PDB entry 3JB0 | electron microscopy, 2.90 A resolution | chains A and D of the 5 polymer chains in the assembly

== Chain A ==
Molecule: Structural protein VP3
Organism: Bombyx mori cypovirus 1
Reference sequence: Q914N6 (Q914N6_CPVBM); residues 1-1058 here = UniProt positions 1-1058
Sequence (1058 residues; numbered 1 to 1058; the number before each row is that of its first residue):
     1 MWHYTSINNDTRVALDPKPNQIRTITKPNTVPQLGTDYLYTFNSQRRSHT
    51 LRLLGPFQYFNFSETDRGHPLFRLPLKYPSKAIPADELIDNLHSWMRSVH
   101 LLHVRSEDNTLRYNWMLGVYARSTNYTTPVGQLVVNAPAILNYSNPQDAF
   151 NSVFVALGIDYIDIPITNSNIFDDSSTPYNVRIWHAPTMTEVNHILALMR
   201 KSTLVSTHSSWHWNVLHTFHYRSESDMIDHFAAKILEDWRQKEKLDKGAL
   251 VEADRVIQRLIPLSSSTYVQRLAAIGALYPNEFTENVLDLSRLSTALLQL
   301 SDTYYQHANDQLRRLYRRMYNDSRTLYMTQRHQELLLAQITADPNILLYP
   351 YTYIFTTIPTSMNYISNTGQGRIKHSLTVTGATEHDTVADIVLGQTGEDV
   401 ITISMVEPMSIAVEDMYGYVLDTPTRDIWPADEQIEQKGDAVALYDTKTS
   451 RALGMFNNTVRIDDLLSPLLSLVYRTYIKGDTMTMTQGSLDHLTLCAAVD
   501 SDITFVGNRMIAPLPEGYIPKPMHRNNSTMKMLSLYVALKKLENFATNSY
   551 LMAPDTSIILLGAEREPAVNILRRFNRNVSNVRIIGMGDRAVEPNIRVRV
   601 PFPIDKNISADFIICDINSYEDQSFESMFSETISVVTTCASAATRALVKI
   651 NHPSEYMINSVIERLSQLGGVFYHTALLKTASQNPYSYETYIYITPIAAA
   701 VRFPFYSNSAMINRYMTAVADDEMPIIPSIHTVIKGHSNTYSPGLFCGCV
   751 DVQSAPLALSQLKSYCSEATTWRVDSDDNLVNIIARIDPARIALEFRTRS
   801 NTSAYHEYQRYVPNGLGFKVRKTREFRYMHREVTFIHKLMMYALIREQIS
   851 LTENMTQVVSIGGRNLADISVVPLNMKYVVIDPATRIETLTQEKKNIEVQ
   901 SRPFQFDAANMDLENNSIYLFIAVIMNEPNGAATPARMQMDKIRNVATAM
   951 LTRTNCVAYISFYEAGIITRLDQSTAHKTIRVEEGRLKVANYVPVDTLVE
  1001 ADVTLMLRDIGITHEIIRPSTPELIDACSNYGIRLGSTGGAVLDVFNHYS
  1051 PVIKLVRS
Unresolved in the structure: 1058
What the authors report for this chain:
  - binding site for the ligand GTP: Tyr59
  - catalytic residues: His208 (proposed by the authors, not directly observed)

== Chain D ==
Molecule: Viral structural protein 5
Organism: Bombyx mori cypovirus 1
Reference sequence: C6K2M8 (C6K2M8_CPVBM); numbering as in UniProt (aligned over 1-448)
Sequence (448 residues; each row starts with the number of its first residue):
     1 MLQQPTGGYTTLEQFAFTIRNDGTNATPTQFLQLLSYEATENELVKKTIP
    51 TPETHLPSARNVPGNVYIEDAITQALFGISAQNVNAHGYFSRLSALALPN
   101 TSARLGLDGVIYNSETINIPFYDPAAVANFAATYAKLGNASTPRYRADMI
   151 DIYAHVGLELAGTDAERAAGVMPVKRAKFDSWEGSLISLSRDVVNWKILA
   201 FLIDLCSLEGEALRAFKTRNRDVFRMMLFIMSTAVAANVVNRKVTKRVDR
   251 VLEYIGVNSMRTAGRTATITYDLSRHEFAAKFLQLTFTRWNAASAMIRSM
   301 PDMHTPRTSITPAGENALVRHNRYMTENFKGLSPIALAQKKHEMMLHTHE
   351 IHSMDIDGSIKNMVERETVNKMNEIDAMNTAPWTEEFAEVEPTTVYERHQ
   401 IGTDPEQTQLISQDAAVIVHQASSDVDENEYGNSVSELTIDTQSDSVL
Unresolved in the structure: 293-448

== Interface between chain A and chain D ==
Contacting residue pairs (28):
  Thr188(A) - Arg144(D)
  Thr190(A) - Pro143(D)
  Thr190(A) - Arg144(D)  hydrogen bond (side chain-backbone)
  Thr190(A) - Arg146(D)
  Glu191(A) - Pro143(D)
  Glu191(A) - Arg144(D)
  Asn193(A) - Asp148(D)
  His194(A) - Arg146(D)
  His194(A) - Met149(D)
  Ala197(A) - Met149(D)  hydrophobic
  Ala197(A) - Ile150(D)  hydrophobic
  Leu198(A) - Met149(D)  hydrophobic
  Arg200(A) - Ile150(D)
  Lys201(A) - Met260(D)  hydrogen bond (side chain-backbone)
  Arg314(A) - Glu41(D)
  Arg317(A) - Glu41(D)  salt bridge
  Arg318(A) - Glu41(D)
  Arg318(A) - Asn42(D)
  Arg318(A) - Glu43(D)  salt bridge
  Asn321(A) - Glu41(D)  hydrogen bond
  Asn321(A) - Asn42(D)
  Asp322(A) - Asn42(D)
  Tyr351(A) - Asp148(D)  hydrogen bond
  Tyr351(A) - Ile150(D)
  Tyr351(A) - Asp151(D)
  Thr352(A) - Lys47(D)
  Tyr353(A) - Glu43(D)  hydrogen bond
  Tyr353(A) - Val45(D)  hydrophobic
Other interface residues (no listed pair), chain A (18 interface residues in all): Pro350
Other interface residues (no listed pair), chain D (16 interface residues in all): Thr262, Leu273, Glu277

== In short ==
18 residues of chain A face 16 of chain D across their interface, with 5 hydrogen bonds and 2 salt bridges.
Polar pairs include Arg317(A)-Glu41(D), Arg318(A)-Glu43(D) and Thr190(A)-Arg144(D). From the paper: the
catalytic residue His208(A); a binding site for the ligand GTP at Tyr59(A).
Chain A is Structural protein VP3 and chain D is Viral structural protein 5, both from Bombyx mori cypovirus
1; the structure, Atomic model of cytoplasmic polyhedrosis virus with GTP, was determined by electron
microscopy, deposited together with 3JAY, 3JAZ, 3JB1, 3JB2 and 3JB3.
